Entry 7WG3 (X-ray diffraction, 2.19 A resolution); this record covers chains C and D of the 12 polymer chains in the assembly.

[Chain C (and D)]
Name: Light chain of D9 Fab
Organism: Mus musculus
Notes: antibody fragment or engineered binder; chain D of this document is another copy of the same molecule, construct and numbering; everything in this record applies to it too
Chain sequence (213 residues; each row starts with the number of its first residue):
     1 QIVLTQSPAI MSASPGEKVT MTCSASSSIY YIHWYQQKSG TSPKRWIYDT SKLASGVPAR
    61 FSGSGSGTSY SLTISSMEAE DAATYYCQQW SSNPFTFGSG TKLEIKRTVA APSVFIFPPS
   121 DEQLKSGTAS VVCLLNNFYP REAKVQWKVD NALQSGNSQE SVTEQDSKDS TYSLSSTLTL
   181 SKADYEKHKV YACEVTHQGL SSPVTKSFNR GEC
Disulfide bonds: Cys-23/Cys-87, Cys-133/Cys-193
From the paper describing this entry:
  - mutagenesis - Q88A, Q89A, P94A: decreased binding to human IL-17RB

[Chain C / chain D interface]
Contacting residue pairs (9):
  Thr-22(C) / Ser-66(D)
  Gly-65(C) / Ser-69(D)
  Ser-66(C) / Ser-69(D)  hydrogen bond
  Thr-68(C) / Thr-68(D)  hydrogen bond
  Ser-69(C) / Ser-66(D)
  Ser-69(C) / Gly-67(D)
  Ser-69(C) / Thr-68(D)  hydrogen bond
  Ser-69(C) / Ser-69(D)
  Ser-71(C) / Ser-66(D)
Also at the interface, not in a pair above, chain C (7 interface residues in all): Tyr-70

[Summary]
7 residues of chain C face 4 of chain D across their interface; the contacts include 3 hydrogen bonds. Polar
pairs include Ser-66(C)/Ser-69(D), Thr-68(C)/Thr-68(D) and Ser-69(C)/Thr-68(D). From the paper: Q88A, Q89A and
P94A of chain C reduce binding to human IL-17RB.
Both chains are Light chain of D9 Fab (Mus musculus). Entry 7WG3 (Structural basis of interleukin-17B receptor
in complex with a neutralizing antibody D9 for guiding humanization and ...) was determined by X-ray
diffraction.
